PDB entry 2C1P | X-ray diffraction, 2.00 A resolution | chains A and B

[Chain A]
Protein: Igk-C protein
Organism: Mus musculus
Chain sequence (218 residues; numbered 1 to 213 plus 5 insertion-coded residues; the number before each row is that of its first residue; a row labelled like 27A-27E holds insertion residues (27A, then the next letters in order)):
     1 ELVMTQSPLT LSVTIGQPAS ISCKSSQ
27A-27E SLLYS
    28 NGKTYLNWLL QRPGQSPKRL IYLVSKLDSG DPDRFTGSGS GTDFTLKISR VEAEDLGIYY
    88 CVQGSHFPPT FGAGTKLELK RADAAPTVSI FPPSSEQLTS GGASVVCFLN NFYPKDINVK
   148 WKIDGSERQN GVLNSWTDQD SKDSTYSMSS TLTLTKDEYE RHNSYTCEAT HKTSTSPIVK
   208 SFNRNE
Disulfide bonds: Cys23-Cys88, Cys134-Cys194
Residues lining bound ligands: finrozole (FNZ; 4-[(1S,2R)-3-(4-fluorophenyl)-2-hydroxy-1-(1H-1,2,4-triazol-1-yl)propyl]benzonitrile): Leu36, Val89, Gly91, Ser92, His93, Phe94, Pro96, Phe98

[Chain B]
Protein: Igh-4 protein
Organism: Mus musculus
Notes: fragment: fab-fragment
Chain sequence (217 residues; numbered 2 to 215 plus 4 insertion-coded residues; 1 number in that range is skipped by the numbering (no residue carries it; nothing is unmodelled there); the number before each row is that of its first residue; a row labelled like 82A-82C holds insertion residues (82A, then the next letters in order)):
     2 VQLQQSGAEL VRPGTSVKLS CKASGYSFTN YWMNWLRQRP GQGLDWIGMI H
   52A P
    53 SDSETRLNQK FKDKATLTVD RSSSTAYIQL
82A-82C SSP
    83 TSEDSAVYYC ARDDYDG
   101 AFWGQGTLVT VSAAKTTPPS VYPLAPGSAA QTNSMVTLGC LVKGYFPAPV TVTWNSGSLS
   161 SGVHTFPAVL QSDLYTLSSS VTVPSSTWPS ETVTCNVAHP ASSTKVDKKI VPRDC
Disulfide bonds: Cys22-Cys92, Cys140-Cys195
Residues lining bound ligands: finrozole (FNZ; 4-[(1S,2R)-3-(4-fluorophenyl)-2-hydroxy-1-(1H-1,2,4-triazol-1-yl)propyl]benzonitrile): Trp33, Asn35, Leu37, Trp47, Met50, Asp95, Asp96, Trp103

[Interface between chain A and chain B]
Contacting residue pairs - 69 pairs, chain A then chain B:
  Glu1(A) - Asn60(B)
  Asn34(A) - Asp95(B)  hydrogen bond
  Leu36(A) - Trp103(B)  hydrophobic
  Gln38(A) - Gln39(B)  hydrogen bond
  Gln38(A) - Tyr91(B)  hydrogen bond
  Ser43(A) - Tyr91(B)
  Ser43(A) - Gly104(B)  hydrogen bond (side chain-backbone)
  Ser43(A) - Gln105(B)  hydrogen bond (side chain-backbone)
  Pro44(A) - Leu45(B)  hydrophobic
  Pro44(A) - Tyr91(B)
  Pro44(A) - Trp103(B)
  Arg46(A) - Asp95(B)  salt bridge
  Arg46(A) - Asp96(B)
  Arg46(A) - Ala101(B)
  Tyr87(A) - Gln39(B)  hydrogen bond
  Tyr87(A) - Gln43(B)
  Phe94(A) - Trp47(B)  hydrophobic
  Phe94(A) - Arg58(B)
  Phe94(A) - Leu59(B)
  Pro95(A) - Trp47(B)  hydrophobic
  Pro95(A) - Asn60(B)
  Pro96(A) - Trp47(B)  hydrophobic
  Phe98(A) - Leu37(B)  hydrophobic
  Phe98(A) - Leu45(B)
  Ser116(A) - Thr137(B)
  Phe118(A) - Leu124(B)
  Phe118(A) - Ala125(B)
  Phe118(A) - Pro126(B)
  Phe118(A) - Thr137(B)
  Pro119(A) - Ala125(B)
  Pro119(A) - Gly127(B)
  Pro119(A) - Arg213(B)
  Pro120(A) - Arg213(B)  hydrogen bond (backbone-side chain)
  Ser121(A) - Tyr122(B)
  Ser121(A) - Pro123(B)
  Glu123(A) - Tyr122(B)
  Glu123(A) - Pro123(B)
  Glu123(A) - Lys208(B)  salt bridge
  Gln124(A) - Tyr122(B)
  Ser131(A) - Leu141(B)
  Ser131(A) - Lys143(B)
  Val133(A) - Leu124(B)  hydrophobic
  Val133(A) - Leu141(B)  hydrophobic
  Phe135(A) - Leu124(B)  hydrophobic
  Phe135(A) - Phe166(B)  hydrophobic
  Phe135(A) - Ser178(B)
  Phe135(A) - Ser179(B)
  Phe135(A) - Ser180(B)
  Asn137(A) - His164(B)
  Asn137(A) - Phe166(B)
  Asn137(A) - Ser180(B)  hydrogen bond
  Asn138(A) - His164(B)  hydrogen bond
  Val159(A) - Gln171(B)  hydrogen bond (backbone-side chain)
  Leu160(A) - Val169(B)  hydrophobic
  Leu160(A) - Gln171(B)
  Leu160(A) - Thr176(B)
  Asn161(A) - Val169(B)
  Ser162(A) - Phe166(B)
  Ser162(A) - Pro167(B)  hydrogen bond (side chain-backbone)
  Trp163(A) - Pro167(B)
  Thr164(A) - Phe166(B)
  Ser174(A) - His164(B)  hydrogen bond
  Ser174(A) - Phe166(B)
  Met175(A) - Phe166(B)
  Ser176(A) - Phe166(B)
  Ser176(A) - Ser178(B)  hydrogen bond
  Thr180(A) - Lys143(B)
  Lys207(A) - Asn133(B)
  Ser208(A) - Ala129(B)
Also at the interface, not in a pair above, chain A (40 interface residues in all): Gln42, Ala100, Ser127, Thr178
Also at the interface, not in a pair above, chain B (43 interface residues in all): Gly44, Asp46, Gly99, Gly106, Leu138, Gly139

[Summary]
Chain A and chain B form an interface of 40 and 43 residues respectively; the contacts include 13 hydrogen
bonds and 2 salt bridges. Polar contacts include Arg46(A)-Asp95(B), Glu123(A)-Lys208(B) and Asn34(A)-Asp95(B).
Finrozole is bound between chain A and chain B.
Chain A is Igk-C protein and chain B is Igh-4 protein, both from Mus musculus; the structure, Fab-fragment of
enantioselective antibody complexed with finrozole, was determined by X-ray diffraction (same publication as
2C1O).
